Entry 8HC0 (X-ray diffraction, 2.90 A resolution); this record covers chains A and C of the 3 polymer chains in the assembly.

# Chain A
Name: Adhesion G-protein coupled receptor F1
From: Homo sapiens
Reference sequence: Q5T601 (AGRF1_HUMAN); residue numbers follow UniProt; this construct covers 207-566
Sequence (360 residues; numbered 207 to 566; the number before each row is that of its first residue):
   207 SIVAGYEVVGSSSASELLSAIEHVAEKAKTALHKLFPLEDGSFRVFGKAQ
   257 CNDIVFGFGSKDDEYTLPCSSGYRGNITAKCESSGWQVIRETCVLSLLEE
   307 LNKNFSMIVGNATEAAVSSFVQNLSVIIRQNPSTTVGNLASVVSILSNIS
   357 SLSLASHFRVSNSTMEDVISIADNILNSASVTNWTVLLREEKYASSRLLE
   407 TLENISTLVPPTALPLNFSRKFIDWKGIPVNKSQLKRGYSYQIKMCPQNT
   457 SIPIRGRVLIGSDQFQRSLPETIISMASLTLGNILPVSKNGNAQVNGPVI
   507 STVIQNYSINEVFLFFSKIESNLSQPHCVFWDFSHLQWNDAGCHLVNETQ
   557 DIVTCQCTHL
Curated features (UniProtKB/Swiss-Prot):
  - site: L566 (Cleavage)
  - glycosylation (N-linked (GlcNAc...) asparagine): N282, N310, N317, N329, N354, N368, N389, N410, N423, N437, N455, N512, N528, N553
  - mutagenesis: N310 (N310Q: No effect), N389 (N389S: Decreased expression)
Cystine bridges: C257-C287, C275-C299, C534-C561, C549-C563
Covalent attachments: N-acetylglucosamine (NAG) linked to N282, N310, N329, N354, N368, N455; glycan linked to N389

# Chain C
Name: Adhesion G-protein coupled receptor F1
From: Homo sapiens
Notes: fragment: C-terminal
Reference sequence: Q5T601 (AGRF1_HUMAN); numbering as in UniProt (aligned over 567-580)
Sequence (21 residues; each row starts with the number of its first residue):
   567 TSFSILMSPFVPSTHHHHHHA
Not modelled in the structure: 580-587
Sequence notes: expression tag (581-587)
Curated features (UniProtKB/Swiss-Prot):
  - region: S568 to F576 (Stachel)
  - mutagenesis: F569 (F569A: Strongly decreased G protein-coupled receptor signaling), S570 (S570A: Strongly decreased G protein-coupled receptor signaling), L572 (L572A: Strongly decreased G protein-coupled receptor signaling), M573 (M573A: Strongly decreased G protein-coupled receptor signaling)

# How chain A and chain C interact
Residue-residue contacts (57):
  L405(A) - S568(C)
  E409(A) - T567(C)
  N498(A) - P575(C)
  A499(A) - M573(C)
  Q500(A) - I571(C)
  Q500(A) - L572(C)
  Q500(A) - M573(C)  hydrogen bond (backbone-backbone)
  V501(A) - S570(C)
  V501(A) - I571(C)
  V501(A) - L572(C)  hydrophobic
  N502(A) - I571(C)  hydrogen bond (backbone-backbone)
  N502(A) - M573(C)  hydrogen bond
  G503(A) - S570(C)  hydrogen bond (backbone-side chain)
  P504(A) - F569(C)
  P504(A) - S570(C)
  V505(A) - S568(C)
  V505(A) - F569(C)
  I506(A) - S568(C)
  I506(A) - F569(C)  hydrogen bond (backbone-backbone)
  S507(A) - T567(C)  hydrogen bond (side chain-backbone)
  S507(A) - S568(C)
  T508(A) - T567(C)  hydrogen bond (backbone-backbone)
  L520(A) - F569(C)  hydrophobic
  F522(A) - F569(C)
  F522(A) - S570(C)
  F522(A) - I571(C)  hydrophobic
  K524(A) - M573(C)
  L529(A) - M573(C)
  L529(A) - S574(C)
  L529(A) - P575(C)  hydrophobic
  S530(A) - M573(C)
  S530(A) - S574(C)  hydrogen bond (backbone-backbone)
  S530(A) - P575(C)
  S530(A) - F576(C)
  Q531(A) - L572(C)
  Q531(A) - M573(C)
  Q531(A) - S574(C)  hydrogen bond
  P532(A) - L572(C)
  P532(A) - M573(C)
  H533(A) - I571(C)
  H533(A) - L572(C)  hydrogen bond (backbone-backbone)
  C534(A) - S570(C)
  V535(A) - F569(C)
  V535(A) - S570(C)  hydrogen bond (backbone-backbone)
  V535(A) - L572(C)  hydrophobic
  F536(A) - T567(C)
  F536(A) - S568(C)
  F536(A) - F569(C)  hydrophobic
  W537(A) - S568(C)  hydrogen bond (backbone-backbone)
  W544(A) - S570(C)
  C549(A) - F569(C)  hydrophobic
  V559(A) - I571(C)  hydrophobic
  C561(A) - I571(C)  hydrophobic
  C563(A) - F569(C)  hydrophobic
  H565(A) - T567(C)
  H565(A) - F569(C)
  L566(A) - T567(C)  hydrogen bond (backbone-backbone)
Also at the interface, not in a pair above, chain A (35 interface residues in all): V493, N528, E554
Also at the interface, not in a pair above, chain C (11 interface residues in all): V577

# Summary
Chain A and chain C form an interface of 35 and 11 residues respectively, with 13 hydrogen bonds. Polar pairs
include N502(A)-M573(C), G503(A)-S570(C) and S507(A)-T567(C). N-acetylglucosamine is covalently linked to
N282(A), N310(A), N329(A), N354(A), N368(A) and N455(A).
Here chain A is Adhesion G-protein coupled receptor F1 and chain C is Adhesion G-protein coupled receptor F1,
both from Homo sapiens. Entry 8HC0 (Crystal structure of the extracellular domains of GPR110) was determined
by X-ray diffraction.
